Entry 8EEE (X-ray diffraction, 2.82 A resolution); this record covers chains Z and A of the 6 polymer chains in the assembly.

[Chain Z]
Molecule: Envelope protein E
From: Zika virus ZIKV/H. sapiens/FrenchPolynesia/10087PF/2013
UniProtKB: A0A024B7W1 (POLG_ZIKVF); residues 1-405 here correspond to UniProt positions 291-695 (UniProt number = residue number + 290)
Amino-acid sequence (405 residues; each row starts with the number of its first residue):
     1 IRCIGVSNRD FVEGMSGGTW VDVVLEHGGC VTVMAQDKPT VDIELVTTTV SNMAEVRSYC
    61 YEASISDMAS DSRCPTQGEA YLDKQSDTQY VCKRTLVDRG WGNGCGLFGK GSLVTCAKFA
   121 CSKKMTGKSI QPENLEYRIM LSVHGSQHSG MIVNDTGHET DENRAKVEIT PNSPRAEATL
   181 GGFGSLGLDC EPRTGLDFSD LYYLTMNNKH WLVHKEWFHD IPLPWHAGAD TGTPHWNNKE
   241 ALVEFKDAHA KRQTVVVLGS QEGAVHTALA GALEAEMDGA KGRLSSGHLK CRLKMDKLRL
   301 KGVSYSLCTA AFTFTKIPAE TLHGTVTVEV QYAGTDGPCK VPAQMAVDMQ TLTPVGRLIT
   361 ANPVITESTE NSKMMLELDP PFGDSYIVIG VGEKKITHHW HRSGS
Unresolved in the structure: 153-162, 404-405
UniProt features mapped onto this chain:
  - region: Asp98 to Gly111 (Fusion peptide)
  - glycosylation: Asn154 (N-linked (GlcNAc...) asparagine)
  - cross-link (Glycyl lysine isopeptide (Lys-Gly)): Lys38 (interchain with G-Cter in ubiquitin), Lys281 (interchain with G-Cter in ubiquitin)
Cystine bridges: Cys3-Cys30, Cys60-Cys121, Cys74-Cys105, Cys92-Cys116, Cys190-Cys291, Cys308-Cys339
What the authors report for this chain:
  - mutagenesis - G259A, K316A, M375A: decreased binding to rhMZ134-B

[Chain A]
Molecule: rhMZ104-D antibody heavy chain
From: Macaca mulatta
Notes: antibody fragment or engineered binder
Amino-acid sequence (228 residues; numbered 1 to 228; the number before each row is that of its first residue):
     1 EVQLVESGGG LAKPGGSLRL SCAASGFTFS DYYMDWVRQA PGKGLEWVSR ISNGGGSTWY
    61 ADSVKGRFTI SRENAKNTLY LQMNSLRAED TAVYYCARER YCSGGVCYAG TKYFDYWGQG
   121 VLVTVSSAST KGPSVFPLAP SSRSTSESTA ALGCLVKDYF PEPVTVSWNS GSLTSGVHTF
   181 PAVLQSSGLY SLSSVVTVPS SSLGTQTYVC NVNHKPSNTK VDKRVEIK
Unresolved in the structure: 1, 228
Cystine bridges: Cys22-Cys96, Cys102-Cys107, Cys154-Cys210

[Interface between chain Z and chain A]
Residue-residue contacts (12; chain Z residue first):
  Lys84(Z) - Ala109(A)  hydrogen bond (side chain-backbone)
  Gln85(Z) - Val106(A)
  Ser86(Z) - Val106(A)
  Ser86(Z) - Cys107(A)  hydrogen bond (backbone-backbone)
  Ser86(Z) - Gly110(A)
  Ser86(Z) - Lys112(A)
  Asp87(Z) - Cys107(A)
  Asp87(Z) - Ala109(A)
  Asp87(Z) - Gly110(A)
  Thr88(Z) - Val106(A)
  Thr88(Z) - Cys107(A)  hydrogen bond (backbone-backbone)
  Thr88(Z) - Tyr108(A)
Also at the interface, not in a pair above, chain Z (9 interface residues in all): Tyr81, Asp83, Gln89, Thr233
From the paper, about this interface:
  - epitope / paratope residues, chain Z: Gln77(Z)
  - hot spots on chain Z (mutagenesis) - K84A: decreased binding to rhMZ104-D antibody heavy chain (chain A)

[Overview]
The interface between chain Z and chain A involves 9 residues on one side and 6 on the other; the contacts
include 3 hydrogen bonds. Polar contacts include Lys84(Z)-Ala109(A), Ser86(Z)-Cys107(A) and
Thr88(Z)-Cys107(A). From the paper: G259A, K316A and M375A of chain Z reduce binding to rhMZ134-B; the
epitope/paratope residue Gln77(Z).
Chain Z is Envelope protein E (Zika virus ZIKV/H. sapiens/FrenchPolynesia/10087PF/2013) and chain A is
rhMZ104-D antibody heavy chain (Macaca mulatta); the structure, Crystal structure of a NHP anti-ZIKV
neutralizing antibody rhMZ104-d in complex with ZIKV E glycoprotein, was determined by X-ray diffraction
together with 8EE8, 8EED, 8EEZ, 8EF0 and 8EF2 from the same study.
